Entry 3T3P (X-ray diffraction, 2.20 A resolution); this record covers chains A and B of the 4 polymer chains in the assembly.

[Chain A]
Molecule: Integrin alpha-IIb
From: Homo sapiens
UniProt: P08514 (ITA2B_HUMAN); residues 1-457 here correspond to UniProt positions 32-488 (UniProt number = residue number + 31)
Chain sequence (457 residues; numbered 1 to 457; the number before each row is that of its first residue):
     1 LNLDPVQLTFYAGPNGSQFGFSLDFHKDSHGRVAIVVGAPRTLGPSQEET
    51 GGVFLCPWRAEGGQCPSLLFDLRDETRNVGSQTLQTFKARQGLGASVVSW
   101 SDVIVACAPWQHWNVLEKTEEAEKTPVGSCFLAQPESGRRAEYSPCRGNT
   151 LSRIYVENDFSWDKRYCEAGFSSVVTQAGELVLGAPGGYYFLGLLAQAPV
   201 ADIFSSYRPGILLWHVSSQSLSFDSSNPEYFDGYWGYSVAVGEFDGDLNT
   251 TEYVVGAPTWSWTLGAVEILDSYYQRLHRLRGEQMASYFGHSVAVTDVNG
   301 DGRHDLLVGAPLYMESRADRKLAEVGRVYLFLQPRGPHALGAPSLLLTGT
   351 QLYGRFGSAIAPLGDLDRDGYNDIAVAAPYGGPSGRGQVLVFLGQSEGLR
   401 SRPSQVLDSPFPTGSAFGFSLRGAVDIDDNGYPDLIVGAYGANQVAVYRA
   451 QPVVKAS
Disordered / not traced: 455-457
Swiss-Prot annotation at these positions:
  - binding site (Ca(2+)): Glu-243, Asp-245, Asp-247, Thr-250, Glu-252, Asp-297, Asn-299, Asp-301, Arg-303, Asp-305, Asp-365, Asp-367, Asp-369, Tyr-371, Asp-373, Asp-426, Asp-428, Asn-430, Tyr-432, Asp-434
  - glycosylation (N-linked (GlcNAc...) asparagine): Asn-15, Asn-249
Disulfide bonds: Cys-56/Cys-65, Cys-107/Cys-130, Cys-146/Cys-167
Ion coordination: Ca2+ site 1: Glu-243, Asp-245, Asp-247, Thr-250, Glu-252; Ca2+ site 2: Asp-297, Asn-299, Asp-301, Arg-303, Asp-305; Ca2+ site 3: Asp-365, Asp-367, Asp-369, Tyr-371, Asp-373; Ca2+ site 4: Asp-426, Asp-428, Asn-430, Tyr-432, Asp-434

[Chain B]
Molecule: Integrin beta-3
From: Homo sapiens
UniProt: P05106 (ITB3_HUMAN); residues 1-472 here correspond to UniProt positions 27-498 (UniProt number = residue number + 26)
Chain sequence (472 residues; row label = number of the first residue in the row):
     1 GPNICTTRGVSSCQQCLAVSPMCAWCSDEALPLGSPRCDLKENLLKDNCA
    51 PESIEFPVSEARVLEDRPLSDKGSGDSSQVTQVSPQRIALRLRPDDSKNF
   101 SIQVRQVEDYPVDIYYLMDLSYSMKDDLWSIQNLGTKLATQMRKLTSNLR
   151 IGFGAFVDKPVSPYMYISPPEALENPCYDMKTTCLPMFGYKHVLTLTDQV
   201 TRFNEEVKKQSVSRNRDAPEGGFDAIMQATVCDEKIGWRNDASHLLVFTT
   251 DAKTHIALDGRLAGIVQPNDGQCHVGSDNHYSASTTMDYPSLGLMTEKLS
   301 QKNINLIFAVTENVVNLYQNYSELIPGTTVGVLSMDSSNVLQLIVDAYGK
   351 IRSKVELEVRDLPEELSLSFNATCLNNEVIPGLKSCMGLKIGDTVSFSIE
   401 AKVRGCPQEKEKSFTIKPVGFKDSLIVQVTFDCDCACQAQAEPNSHRCNN
   451 GNGTFECGVCRCGPGWLGSQCE
Disordered / not traced: 467-472
Swiss-Prot annotation at these positions:
  - region: Cys-177 to Cys-184 (Involved in CX3CL1-, NRG1-, FGF1- and IGF1-binding), Gln-267 to Met-287 (CX3CL1-binding)
  - binding site (Mg(2+)): Ser-121, Ser-123, Glu-220
  - binding site (Ca(2+)): Ser-123, Asp-126, Asp-127, Asp-158, Asn-215, Asp-217, Pro-219, Glu-220, Asp-251, Met-335
  - glycosylation (N-linked (GlcNAc...) asparagine): Asn-99, Asn-320, Asn-371, Asn-452
Disulfide bonds: Cys-5/Cys-23, Cys-13/Cys-435, Cys-16/Cys-38, Cys-26/Cys-49, Cys-177/Cys-184, Cys-232/Cys-273, Cys-374/Cys-386, Cys-406/Cys-433, Cys-437/Cys-457, Cys-448/Cys-460
Covalently attached groups: N-acetylglucosamine (NAG) linked to Asn-99, Asn-320, Asn-371
Ion coordination: Mg2+: Ser-121, Glu-220; Ca2+ site 1: Ser-123, Asp-126, Asp-127, Met-335; Ca2+ site 2: Asp-158, Asn-215, Asp-217, Pro-219, Glu-220
From the paper describing this entry:
  - Ca2+ coordination: Glu-220
  - Mg2+ coordination: Ser-121, Glu-220
  - Mg2+ coordination through a water molecule: Asp-119, Ser-123

[Chain A / chain B interface]
Contacting residue pairs (67):
  Phe-21(A) / Arg-261(B)
  Phe-21(A) / Val-266(B)  hydrophobic
  Arg-41(A) / Gly-264(B)  hydrogen bond (side chain-backbone)
  Trp-110(A) / Arg-261(B)  hydrogen bond (side chain-backbone)
  Trp-110(A) / Leu-262(B)  hydrogen bond (side chain-backbone)
  Trp-110(A) / Gly-264(B)
  His-112(A) / Ser-162(B)  hydrogen bond
  His-112(A) / Ile-167(B)
  Glu-121(A) / Ser-168(B)  hydrogen bond
  Glu-121(A) / Pro-169(B)
  Glu-123(A) / Tyr-166(B)
  Glu-123(A) / Ser-168(B)
  Glu-123(A) / Arg-216(B)  salt bridge
  Lys-124(A) / Ile-167(B)
  Lys-124(A) / Ser-168(B)  hydrogen bond (backbone-side chain)
  Thr-125(A) / Arg-216(B)
  Pro-126(A) / Ser-162(B)
  Pro-126(A) / Pro-163(B)  hydrophobic
  Tyr-166(A) / Arg-216(B)
  Glu-168(A) / Pro-163(B)
  Glu-168(A) / Leu-262(B)
  Phe-171(A) / Arg-261(B)
  Tyr-190(A) / Arg-216(B)  hydrogen bond (side chain-backbone)
  Phe-191(A) / Pro-163(B)  hydrophobic
  Phe-191(A) / Asp-217(B)
  Phe-231(A) / Lys-253(B)  hydrogen bond (backbone-side chain)
  Asp-232(A) / Pro-219(B)
  Asp-232(A) / Lys-253(B)  salt bridge
  Tyr-234(A) / His-255(B)
  Tyr-234(A) / Asp-259(B)
  Tyr-234(A) / Leu-262(B)  hydrophobic
  Tyr-237(A) / Leu-258(B)  hydrogen bond (side chain-backbone)
  Tyr-237(A) / Arg-261(B)
  Thr-259(A) / Asp-259(B)
  Trp-262(A) / Lys-253(B)
  Trp-262(A) / Leu-317(B)
  Thr-263(A) / Ile-256(B)
  Thr-263(A) / Tyr-321(B)  hydrogen bond
  Met-285(A) / Leu-317(B)  hydrophobic
  Met-285(A) / Asn-320(B)
  Met-285(A) / Tyr-321(B)  hydrophobic
  Met-285(A) / Leu-324(B)
  Ala-286(A) / Ile-256(B)  hydrophobic
  Ala-286(A) / Leu-292(B)  hydrophobic
  Tyr-288(A) / Ile-256(B)  hydrophobic
  Tyr-288(A) / Ala-257(B)
  Tyr-288(A) / Leu-258(B)  hydrogen bond (side chain-backbone)
  Tyr-288(A) / Asp-259(B)  hydrogen bond
  His-291(A) / Leu-258(B)
  Pro-311(A) / Leu-258(B)  hydrophobic
  Leu-312(A) / Ala-257(B)  hydrophobic
  Leu-312(A) / Leu-258(B)  hydrophobic
  Met-314(A) / Leu-292(B)  hydrophobic
  Met-314(A) / Gly-293(B)
  Met-314(A) / Leu-324(B)  hydrophobic
  Asp-319(A) / Lys-384(B)  salt bridge
  Lys-321(A) / Glu-358(B)  salt bridge
  Leu-322(A) / Leu-324(B)
  Glu-324(A) / Ser-291(B)  hydrogen bond
  Tyr-353(A) / Gly-293(B)  hydrogen bond (side chain-backbone)
  Tyr-353(A) / Leu-294(B)
  Tyr-353(A) / Glu-297(B)  hydrogen bond
  Arg-355(A) / Leu-258(B)
  Arg-355(A) / Pro-268(B)
  Tyr-380(A) / Pro-268(B)
  Phe-419(A) / Arg-261(B)
  Tyr-440(A) / Val-266(B)
Interface residues without a listed pair, chain A (44 interface residues in all): Gln-18, Ala-95, Asn-114, Pro-186, Gly-187, Gln-284, Arg-320
Interface residues without a listed pair, chain B (33 interface residues in all): Ala-263, Pro-326

[Overview]
44 residues of chain A and 33 residues of chain B are in contact; the contacts include 15 hydrogen bonds and 4
salt bridges. Polar pairs include Glu-123(A)/Arg-216(B), Asp-232(A)/Lys-253(B) and Asp-319(A)/Lys-384(B).
Covalently linked N-acetylglucosamine: at Asn-99(B), Asn-320(B) and Asn-371(B). The paper reports Mg2+
coordination by Ser-121(B) and Glu-220(B); water-mediated Mg2+ coordination by Asp-119(B) and Ser-123(B).
Here chain A is Integrin alpha-IIb and chain B is Integrin beta-3, both from Homo sapiens. Entry 3T3P (A Novel
High Affinity Integrin alphaIIbbeta3 Receptor Antagonist That Unexpectedly Displaces Mg2+ from the beta3
MIDAS) was determined by X-ray diffraction together with 3T3M from the same study.
